Entry 3GTG (X-ray diffraction, 3.78 A resolution); this record covers chains A and E of the 13 polymer chains in the assembly.

# Chain A
Protein: DNA-directed RNA polymerase II subunit RPB1
Source organism: Saccharomyces cerevisiae
Notes: EC 2.7.7.6; fragment: DNA-directed RNA polymerase II largest subunit
Reference sequence: P04050 (RPB1_YEAST); numbering as in UniProt (aligned over 1-1733)
Amino-acid sequence (1733 residues; row label = number of the first residue in the row):
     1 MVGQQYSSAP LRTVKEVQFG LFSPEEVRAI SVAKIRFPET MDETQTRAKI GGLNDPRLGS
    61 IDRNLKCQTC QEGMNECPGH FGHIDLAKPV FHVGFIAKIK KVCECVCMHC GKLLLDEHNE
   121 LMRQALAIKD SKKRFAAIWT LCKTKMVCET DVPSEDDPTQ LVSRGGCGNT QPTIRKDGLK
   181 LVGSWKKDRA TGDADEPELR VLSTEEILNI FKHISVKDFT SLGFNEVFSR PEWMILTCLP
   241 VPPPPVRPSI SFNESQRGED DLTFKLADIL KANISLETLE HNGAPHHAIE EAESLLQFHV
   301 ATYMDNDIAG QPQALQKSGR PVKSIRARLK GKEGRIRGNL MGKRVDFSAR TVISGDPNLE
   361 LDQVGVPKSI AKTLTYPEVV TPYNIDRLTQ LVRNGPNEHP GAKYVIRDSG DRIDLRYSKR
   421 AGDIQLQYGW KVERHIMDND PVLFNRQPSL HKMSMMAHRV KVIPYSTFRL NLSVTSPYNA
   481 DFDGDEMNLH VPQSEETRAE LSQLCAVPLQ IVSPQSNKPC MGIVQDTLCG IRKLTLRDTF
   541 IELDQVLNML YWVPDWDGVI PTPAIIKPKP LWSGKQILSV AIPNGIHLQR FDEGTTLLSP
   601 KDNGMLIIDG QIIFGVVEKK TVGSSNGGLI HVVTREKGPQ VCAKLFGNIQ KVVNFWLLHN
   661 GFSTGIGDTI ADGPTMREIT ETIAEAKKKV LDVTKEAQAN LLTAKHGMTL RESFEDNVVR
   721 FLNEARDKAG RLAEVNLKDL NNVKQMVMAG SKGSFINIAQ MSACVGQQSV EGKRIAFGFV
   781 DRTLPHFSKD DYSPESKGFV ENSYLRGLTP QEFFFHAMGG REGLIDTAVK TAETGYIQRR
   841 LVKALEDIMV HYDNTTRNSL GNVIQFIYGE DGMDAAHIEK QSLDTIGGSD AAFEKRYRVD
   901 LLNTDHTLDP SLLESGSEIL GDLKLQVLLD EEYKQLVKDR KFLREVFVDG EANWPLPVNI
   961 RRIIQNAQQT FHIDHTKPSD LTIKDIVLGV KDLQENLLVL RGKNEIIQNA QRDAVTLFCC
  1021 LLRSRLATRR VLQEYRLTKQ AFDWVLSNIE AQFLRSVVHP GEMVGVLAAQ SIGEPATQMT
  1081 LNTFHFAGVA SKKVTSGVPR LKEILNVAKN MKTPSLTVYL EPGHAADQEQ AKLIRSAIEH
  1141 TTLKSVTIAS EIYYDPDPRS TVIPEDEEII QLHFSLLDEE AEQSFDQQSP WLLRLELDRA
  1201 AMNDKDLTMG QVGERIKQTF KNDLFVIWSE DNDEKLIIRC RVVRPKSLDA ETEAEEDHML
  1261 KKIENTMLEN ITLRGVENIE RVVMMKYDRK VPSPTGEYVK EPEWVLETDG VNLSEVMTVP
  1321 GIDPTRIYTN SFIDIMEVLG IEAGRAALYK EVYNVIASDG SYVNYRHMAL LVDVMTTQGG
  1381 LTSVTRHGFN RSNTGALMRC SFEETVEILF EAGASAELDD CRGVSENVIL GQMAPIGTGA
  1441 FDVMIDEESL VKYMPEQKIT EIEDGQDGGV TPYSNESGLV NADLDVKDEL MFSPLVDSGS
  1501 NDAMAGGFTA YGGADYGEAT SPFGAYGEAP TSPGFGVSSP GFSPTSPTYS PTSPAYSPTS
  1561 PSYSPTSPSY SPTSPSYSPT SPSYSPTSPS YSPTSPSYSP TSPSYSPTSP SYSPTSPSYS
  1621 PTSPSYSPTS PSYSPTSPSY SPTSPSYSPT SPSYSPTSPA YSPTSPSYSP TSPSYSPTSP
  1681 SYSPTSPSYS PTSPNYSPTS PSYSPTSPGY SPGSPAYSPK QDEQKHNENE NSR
Not modelled in the structure: 1-2, 1180-1186, 1452-1733
Disulfides: Cys110-Cys167
Metal / ion sites: Zn2+ site 1: Cys70, Cys77, His80; Zn2+ site 2 near Cys148 (its only coordinating residue here)
UniProt features mapped onto this chain:
  - region: Pro248 to Asp260 (Lid loop), Asn306 to Lys323 (Rudder loop), Pro810 to Glu822 (Bridging helix)
  - binding site (Zn(2+)): Cys67, Cys70, Cys77, His80, Cys107, Cys110, Cys148, Cys167
  - binding site (Mg(2+)): Asp481, Asp483, Asp485
  - modified residue: Thr1471 (Phosphothreonine)
  - cross-link (Glycyl lysine isopeptide (Lys-Gly)): Lys695 (interchain with G-Cter in ubiquitin), Lys1246 (interchain with G-Cter in ubiquitin), Lys1350 (interchain with G-Cter in ubiquitin)
  - natural variant: Ser1653 to Pro1659 (deletion: In strain: A364A)
  - mutagenesis: Lys1246 (K1246R: Impairs ubiquitination during transcription stress)
What the authors report for this chain:
  - binding site for the 12-nt RNA strand: Arg446, Asn479, Thr827, Gln1078, Asn1082
  - contacts within the chain: Ser769-His1085, Gly772-His1085

# Chain E
Protein: DNA-directed RNA polymerases I, II, and III subunit RPABC1
Source organism: Saccharomyces cerevisiae
Notes: fragment: DNA-directed RNA polymerases I, II, and III 27 kDa polypeptide
Reference sequence: P20434 (RPAB1_YEAST); residues 1-215 here = UniProt positions 1-215
Amino-acid sequence (215 residues; numbered 1 to 215; the number before each row is that of its first residue):
     1 MDQENERNIS RLWRAFRTVK EMVKDRGYFI TQEEVELPLE DFKAKYCDSM GRPQRKMMSF
    61 QANPTEESIS KFPDMGSLWV EFCDEPSVGV KTMKTFVIHI QEKNFQTGIF VYQNNITPSA
   121 MKLVPSIPPA TIETFNEAAL VVNITHHELV PKHIRLSSDE KRELLKRYRL KESQLPRIQR
   181 ADPVALYLGL KRGEVVKIIR KSETSGRYAS YRICM

# How chain A and chain E interact
Pairs across the interface (86; chain A residue first):
  Thr855(A) with Tyr168(E)
  Arg857(A) with Tyr168(E), hydrogen bond (side chain-backbone); Leu170(E)
  Leu860(A) with Gln174(E), hydrogen bond (backbone-side chain)
  Gly861(A) with Gln174(E)
  Asn862(A) with Ser173(E); Gln174(E); Arg177(E)
  Val863(A) with Leu170(E), hydrophobic; Gln174(E), hydrogen bond (backbone-backbone)
  Gln865(A) with Tyr208(E)
  Phe866(A) with Tyr168(E), hydrophobic; Tyr208(E), hydrogen bond (backbone-side chain); Ala209(E); Tyr211(E), hydrophobic
  Ile867(A) with Tyr208(E), hydrophobic
  Gly869(A) with Thr204(E)
  Glu870(A) with Arg200(E), salt bridge; Ser202(E), hydrogen bond; Ser205(E), hydrogen bond (backbone-side chain); Tyr208(E)
  Asp871(A) with Thr204(E)
  Phe942(A) with Gly206(E); Arg207(E)
  Val946(A) with Lys201(E); Gly206(E)
  Phe947(A) with Glu203(E)
  Trp954(A) with Glu203(E)
  Leu956(A) with Thr204(E)
  Asn1004(A) with Arg167(E)
  Ile1006(A) with Arg167(E)
  Ile1007(A) with Tyr168(E), hydrophobic
  Asp1013(A) with Ser205(E), hydrogen bond (backbone-side chain); Arg207(E)
  Ala1014(A) with Ser205(E)
  Leu1017(A) with Ser202(E); Glu203(E); Thr204(E); Ser205(E); Gly206(E)
  Glu1315(A) with Ala138(E)
  Met1317(A) with Val142(E)
  Thr1318(A) with Arg11(E), hydrogen bond; Arg14(E), hydrogen bond (backbone-side chain); Ala138(E)
  Pro1324(A) with Val142(E), hydrophobic; His146(E); His147(E)
  Thr1325(A) with His146(E); His147(E), hydrogen bond (backbone-side chain); Glu148(E), hydrogen bond (backbone-backbone)
  Arg1326(A) with His147(E); Glu148(E)
  Ile1327(A) with His147(E)
  Tyr1328(A) with Leu149(E), hydrophobic
  Met1336(A) with Asp182(E)
  Glu1337(A) with Pro183(E)
  Val1338(A) with Ile144(E); Pro183(E)
  Leu1339(A) with Ile144(E); His147(E); Val150(E); Pro183(E)
  Gly1340(A) with Asp182(E); Pro183(E)
  Ile1341(A) with Ile178(E), hydrophobic; Asp182(E), hydrogen bond (backbone-side chain)
  Glu1342(A) with Leu149(E); Pro151(E); His153(E); Ile198(E); Arg200(E), salt bridge; Arg212(E), salt bridge
  Ala1343(A) with Leu149(E)
  Arg1345(A) with Arg200(E)
  Tyr1349(A) with Glu203(E)
  Tyr1365(A) with Glu203(E); Thr204(E)
  Arg1366(A) with Thr204(E)
  Thr1376(A) with Arg212(E), hydrogen bond (backbone-side chain)
  Thr1377(A) with Pro176(E); Arg177(E), hydrogen bond (backbone-backbone); Arg212(E)
  Gly1379(A) with Arg177(E); Gln179(E)
  Gly1380(A) with Gln179(E)
Other interface residues (no listed pair), chain A (57 interface residues in all): Asp853, Glu945, Val1015, Thr1016, Ser1314, Val1319, Pro1320, Ile1335, Ala1347, Asp1373
Other interface residues (no listed pair), chain E (42 interface residues in all): Arg7, Glu163, Arg169, Leu175, Val184, Ser210

# Summary
Chain A and chain E form an interface of 57 and 42 residues respectively; the contacts include 14 hydrogen
bonds and 3 salt bridges. Polar contacts include Glu870(A)-Arg200(E), Glu1342(A)-Arg200(E) and
Glu1342(A)-Arg212(E). The paper reports a binding site for the 12-nt RNA strand at Arg446(A), Asn479(A) and
Thr827(A) among others; contacts within the chain involving His1085(A), Ser769(A) and Gly772(A).
Here chain A is DNA-directed RNA polymerase II subunit RPB1 and chain E is DNA-directed RNA polymerases I, II,
and III subunit RPABC1, both from Saccharomyces cerevisiae. Entry 3GTG (Backtracked RNA polymerase II complex
with 12mer RNA) was determined by X-ray diffraction, deposited together with 3GTJ, 3GTK, 3GTL, 3GTM, 3GTO,
3GTP and 3GTQ.
